6J2Q - chains I and J of the 47 polymer chains in the assembly; structure by electron microscopy, 3.80 A resolution.

== Chain I ==
Molecule: 26S protease regulatory subunit 4 homolog
Source organism: Saccharomyces cerevisiae S288c
UniProtKB: P40327 (PRS4_YEAST); residues 1-437 here = UniProt positions 1-437
Sequence (437 residues; numbered 1 to 437; the number before each row is that of its first residue):
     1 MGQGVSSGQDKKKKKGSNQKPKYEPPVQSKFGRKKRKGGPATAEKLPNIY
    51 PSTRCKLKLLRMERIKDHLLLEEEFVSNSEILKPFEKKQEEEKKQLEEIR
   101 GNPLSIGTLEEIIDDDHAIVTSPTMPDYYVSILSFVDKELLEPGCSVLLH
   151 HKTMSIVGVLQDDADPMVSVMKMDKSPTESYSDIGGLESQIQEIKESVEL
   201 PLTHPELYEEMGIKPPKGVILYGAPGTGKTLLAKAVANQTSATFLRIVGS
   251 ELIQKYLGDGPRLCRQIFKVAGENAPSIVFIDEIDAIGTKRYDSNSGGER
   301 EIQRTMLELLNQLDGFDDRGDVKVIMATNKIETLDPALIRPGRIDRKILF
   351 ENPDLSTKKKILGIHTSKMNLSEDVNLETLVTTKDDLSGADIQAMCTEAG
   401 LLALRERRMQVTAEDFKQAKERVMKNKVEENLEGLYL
Disordered / not traced: 1-74
Curated features (UniProtKB/Swiss-Prot):
  - binding site (ATP): Gly223 to Thr230
  - lipidation: Gly2 (N-myristoyl glycine)
  - cross-link (Glycyl lysine isopeptide (Lys-Gly)): Lys234 (interchain with G-Cter in ubiquitin), Lys255 (interchain with G-Cter in ubiquitin), Lys290 (interchain with G-Cter in ubiquitin)
  - mutagenesis: Lys229 (K229Q: 73% loss of ATPase activity)

== Chain J ==
Molecule: 26S protease regulatory subunit 8 homolog
Source organism: Saccharomyces cerevisiae S288c
UniProtKB: Q01939 (PRS8_YEAST); residue numbers follow UniProt; this construct covers 1-405
Sequence (405 residues; each row starts with the number of its first residue):
     1 MTAAVTSSNIVLETHESGIKPYFEQKIQETELKIRSKTENVRRLEAQRNA
    51 LNDKVRFIKDELRLLQEPGSYVGEVIKIVSDKKVLVKVQPEGKYIVDVAK
   101 DINVKDLKASQRVCLRSDSYMLHKVLENKADPLVSLMMVEKVPDSTYDMV
   151 GGLTKQIKEIKEVIELPVKHPELFESLGIAQPKGVILYGPPGTGKTLLAR
   201 AVAHHTDCKFIRVSGAELVQKYIGEGSRMVRELFVMAREHAPSIIFMDEI
   251 DSIGSTRVEGSGGGDSEVQRTMLELLNQLDGFETSKNIKIIMATNRLDIL
   301 DPALLRPGRIDRKIEFPPPSVAARAEILRIHSRKMNLTRGINLRKVAEKM
   351 NGCSGADVKGVCTEAGMYALRERRIHVTQEDFELAVGKVMNKNQETAISV
   401 AKLFK
Disordered / not traced: 1-23, 397-405
Curated features (UniProtKB/Swiss-Prot):
  - binding site (ATP): Gly189 to Thr196
  - modified residue: Thr2 (N-acetylthreonine)

== Interface between chain I and chain J ==
Residue-residue contacts - 90 pairs, chain I then chain J:
  Arg100(I) - Asp81(J)  salt bridge
  Arg100(I) - Lys83(J)
  Asn102(I) - Ile95(J)
  Asn102(I) - Val96(J)
  Asn102(I) - Ser119(J)
  Asn102(I) - Tyr120(J)
  Pro103(I) - Tyr94(J)
  Pro103(I) - Ile95(J)  hydrogen bond (backbone-backbone)
  Pro103(I) - Val96(J)  hydrophobic
  Pro103(I) - Tyr120(J)
  Leu104(I) - Tyr94(J)
  Leu104(I) - Ile95(J)  hydrogen bond (backbone-backbone)
  Ser105(I) - Lys93(J)
  Ser105(I) - Tyr94(J)
  Ile106(I) - Lys93(J)
  Pro123(I) - Gly92(J)
  Pro123(I) - Lys93(J)
  Thr124(I) - Glu91(J)
  Thr124(I) - Gly92(J)
  His151(I) - Tyr120(J)
  Leu160(I) - Ile95(J)  hydrophobic
  Gln161(I) - Lys77(J)
  Met167(I) - Ile223(J)
  Met167(I) - Gly224(J)
  Met167(I) - Arg228(J)
  Val168(I) - Arg228(J)
  Ser169(I) - Arg228(J)
  Ser169(I) - Arg238(J)
  Val170(I) - Arg231(J)
  Val170(I) - Phe234(J)  hydrophobic
  Val170(I) - Val235(J)  hydrophobic
  Lys172(I) - Leu275(J)
  Lys172(I) - Gln278(J)  hydrogen bond
  Asp174(I) - Phe282(J)
  Lys175(I) - Phe282(J)
  Pro177(I) - Gly281(J)
  Thr178(I) - Gly281(J)  hydrogen bond (backbone-backbone)
  Thr178(I) - Thr284(J)
  Pro225(I) - Arg306(J)
  Lys234(I) - Asn277(J)
  Lys234(I) - Gly281(J)
  Arg246(I) - Glu274(J)  salt bridge
  Val248(I) - Thr271(J)
  Ser250(I) - Glu267(J)
  Glu251(I) - Val230(J)
  Glu251(I) - Arg231(J)
  Glu251(I) - Glu267(J)
  Glu251(I) - Thr271(J)  hydrogen bond
  Gln254(I) - Val219(J)
  Gln254(I) - Ser227(J)  hydrogen bond
  Lys255(I) - Val219(J)
  Tyr256(I) - Lys221(J)
  Asp259(I) - Lys221(J)
  Arg262(I) - Lys221(J)
  Arg262(I) - Tyr222(J)  hydrogen bond (side chain-backbone)
  Arg262(I) - Gly224(J)
  Arg262(I) - Gly226(J)
  Leu263(I) - Ser227(J)
  Asp282(I) - Glu274(J)
  Glu283(I) - Arg270(J)  salt bridge
  Glu283(I) - Arg309(J)  salt bridge
  Asp285(I) - Arg270(J)  salt bridge
  Arg291(I) - Ser261(J)
  Arg291(I) - Gly262(J)
  Arg291(I) - Arg270(J)
  Arg291(I) - Asp301(J)  salt bridge
  Tyr292(I) - Ser266(J)
  Tyr292(I) - Glu267(J)
  Asp293(I) - Val258(J)
  Asp293(I) - Ser261(J)
  Lys368(I) - Gly178(J)
  Met369(I) - Leu177(J)
  Met369(I) - Gly178(J)
  Met369(I) - Ile179(J)  hydrophobic
  Asp391(I) - Pro307(J)
  Ala394(I) - Pro307(J)  hydrophobic
  Cys396(I) - Ile179(J)
  Gly400(I) - Leu177(J)
  Gly400(I) - Ile179(J)
  Leu404(I) - Glu162(J)
  Leu404(I) - Leu166(J)  hydrophobic
  Leu404(I) - Leu173(J)  hydrophobic
  Arg405(I) - Glu162(J)  salt bridge
  Arg405(I) - Val163(J)
  Arg407(I) - Leu166(J)
  Arg408(I) - Leu177(J)
  Lys427(I) - Leu305(J)
  Lys427(I) - Asp311(J)  hydrogen bond (side chain-backbone)
  Val428(I) - Pro307(J)
  Glu429(I) - Leu297(J)
Also at the interface, not in a pair above, chain I (62 interface residues in all): Leu148, Met173, Thr230, Ser294, Asn329, His365, Asn370, Ala390, Thr397, Leu401, Met409
Also at the interface, not in a pair above, chain J (65 interface residues in all): Leu85, Pro90, Asp97, Lys158, Ser176, Ala180, Gln220, Gly260, Gly263, Gly264, Pro302, Ala303, Lys313

== Summary ==
The interface between chain I and chain J involves 62 residues on one side and 65 on the other; the contacts
include 8 hydrogen bonds and 7 salt bridges. Polar pairs include Arg100(I)-Asp81(J), Arg246(I)-Glu274(J) and
Glu283(I)-Arg270(J).
Here chain I is 26S protease regulatory subunit 4 homolog and chain J is 26S protease regulatory subunit 8
homolog, both from Saccharomyces cerevisiae S288c. Entry 6J2Q (Yeast proteasome in Ub-accepted state (C1-b))
was determined by electron microscopy (same publication as 6J2N, 6J30, 6J2C and 6J2X).
